Entry 3VVY (X-ray diffraction, 1.63 A resolution); this record covers chains A and B.

== Chain A (and B) ==
Molecule: Putative regulatory protein
From: Salmonella typhimurium
Notes: chain B of this document is another copy of the same molecule, construct and numbering; everything in this record applies to it too
Reference sequence: D0ZP76 (D0ZP76_SALT1); numbering as in UniProt (aligned over 2-193)
Chain sequence (194 residues; numbered 0 to 193; the number before each row is that of its first residue; numbering starts at 0):
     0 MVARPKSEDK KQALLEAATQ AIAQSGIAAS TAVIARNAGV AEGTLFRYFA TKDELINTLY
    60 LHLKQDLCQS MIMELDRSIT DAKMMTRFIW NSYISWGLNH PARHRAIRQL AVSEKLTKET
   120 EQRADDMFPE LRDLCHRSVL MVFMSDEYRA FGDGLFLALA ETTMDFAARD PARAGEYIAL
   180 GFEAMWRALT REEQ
Not modelled in the structure: 0-7, 192-193
Differences from the reference sequence: expression tag (0-1)
Ligand contacts: ethidium (ET): Lys63, Thr85, Ile88, Trp89, Tyr92, Leu130, Leu133, Cys134, Ser137, Val138, Asp152, Phe155, Met184, Trp185, Leu188, Thr189
Reported in the primary citation:
  - binding site for ethidium: Phe155

== How chain A and chain B interact ==
Contacting residue pairs - 48 pairs, chain A then chain B:
  Val111(A) - Arg168(B)  hydrogen bond (backbone-side chain)
  Ser112(A) - Arg168(B)
  Glu113(A) - Arg168(B)  salt bridge
  Leu139(A) - Arg186(B)
  Val141(A) - Leu179(B)  hydrophobic
  Glu146(A) - Arg172(B)  salt bridge
  Tyr147(A) - Arg172(B)
  Tyr147(A) - Glu175(B)
  Tyr147(A) - Tyr176(B)  hydrophobic
  Tyr147(A) - Leu179(B)  hydrophobic
  Ala149(A) - Phe165(B)
  Phe150(A) - Thr161(B)
  Phe150(A) - Thr162(B)
  Phe150(A) - Phe165(B)  hydrophobic
  Phe150(A) - Tyr176(B)
  Phe150(A) - Leu179(B)  hydrophobic
  Phe150(A) - Gly180(B)
  Gly153(A) - Thr161(B)
  Leu154(A) - Leu158(B)  hydrophobic
  Leu154(A) - Thr161(B)
  Ala157(A) - Ala157(B)
  Ala157(A) - Thr161(B)
  Leu158(A) - Leu154(B)  hydrophobic
  Leu158(A) - Leu158(B)  hydrophobic
  Thr161(A) - Phe150(B)
  Thr161(A) - Gly153(B)
  Thr161(A) - Leu154(B)
  Thr161(A) - Ala157(B)
  Thr162(A) - Phe150(B)
  Phe165(A) - Ala149(B)
  Phe165(A) - Phe150(B)  hydrophobic
  Arg168(A) - Val111(B)  hydrogen bond (side chain-backbone)
  Arg168(A) - Glu113(B)  salt bridge
  Arg172(A) - Tyr147(B)
  Glu175(A) - Tyr147(B)
  Tyr176(A) - Tyr147(B)  hydrophobic
  Tyr176(A) - Phe150(B)
  Leu179(A) - Val141(B)  hydrophobic
  Leu179(A) - Tyr147(B)  hydrophobic
  Leu179(A) - Phe150(B)  hydrophobic
  Gly180(A) - Phe150(B)
  Ala183(A) - Ala187(B)
  Arg186(A) - Leu139(B)
  Arg186(A) - Arg186(B)  hydrogen bond (backbone-side chain)
  Arg186(A) - Ala187(B)  hydrogen bond (side chain-backbone)
  Arg186(A) - Glu191(B)  salt bridge
  Ala187(A) - Ala183(B)
  Ala187(A) - Arg186(B)  hydrogen bond (backbone-side chain)
Also at the interface, not in a pair above, chain A (27 interface residues in all): Arg107, Phe142
Also at the interface, not in a pair above, chain B (26 interface residues in all): Phe142, Glu146

== Overview ==
27 residues of chain A and 26 residues of chain B are in contact, with 5 hydrogen bonds and 4 salt bridges.
Polar pairs include Glu113(A)-Arg168(B), Glu146(A)-Arg172(B) and Arg186(A)-Glu191(B). Bound to chain A:
ethidium. From the paper: a binding site for ethidium at Phe155(A).
Both chains are Putative regulatory protein (Salmonella typhimurium). Entry 3VVY (Crystal Strucuture of The
Ethidium-Bound Form of RamR (Transcriptional Regurator of TetR Family) from Salmonella Typhimurium) was
determined by X-ray diffraction together with 3VVX, 3VW0 and 3VW1 from the same study.
